6CIB - chain A; structure by X-ray diffraction, 2.05 A resolution.

Chain A:
Protein: YcaO
From: Methanopyrus kandleri (strain AV19 / DSM 6324 / JCM 9639 / NBRC 100938)
UniProt: Q8TZ25 (Q8TZ25_METKA); residue numbers follow UniProt; this construct covers 1-377
Sequence (377 residues; numbered 1 to 377; the number before each row is that of its first residue):
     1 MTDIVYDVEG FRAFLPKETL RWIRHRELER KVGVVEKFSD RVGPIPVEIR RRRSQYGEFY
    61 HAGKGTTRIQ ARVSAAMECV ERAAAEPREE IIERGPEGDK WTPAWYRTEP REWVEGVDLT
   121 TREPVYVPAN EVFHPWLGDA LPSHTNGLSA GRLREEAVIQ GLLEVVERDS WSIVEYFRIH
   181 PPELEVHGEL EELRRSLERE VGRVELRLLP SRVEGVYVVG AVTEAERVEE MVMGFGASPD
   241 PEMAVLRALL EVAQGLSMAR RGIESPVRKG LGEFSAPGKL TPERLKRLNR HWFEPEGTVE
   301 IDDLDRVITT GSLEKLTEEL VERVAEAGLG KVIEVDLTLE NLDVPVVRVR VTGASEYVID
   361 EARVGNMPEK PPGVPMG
Unresolved in the structure: 267-276, 374-377
Modified residues: Mse1, Mse77, Mse231, Mse233, Mse243, Mse258, Mse367 (selenomethionine; parent Met); Mse376 (selenomethionine)
Ion coordination: Mg2+: Glu81, Leu148
Residues lining bound ligands: ADP (adenosine-5'-diphosphate): Arg12, Pro16, Thr19, Lys64, Gln70, Val73, Ser74, Mse77, Glu78, Glu81, Ser149, Ala150, Gly151, Arg152, Glu156, Gln160, Glu164, Glu251
Reported in the primary citation:
  - binding site for ADP: Arg12, Lys64, Gln70, Ser74, Glu81, Ala150, Arg247
  - Mg2+ coordination: Glu81
  - Mg2+ coordination through a water molecule: Glu78
  - mutagenesis - E78A, E81A, E164A, E167A, E251A, Q254A: abolished catalytic activity
  - mutagenesis - K64A, S74A, R247A: decreased catalytic activity

In short:
Chain A binds ADP. Glu81 and Leu148 form the Mg2+ site. The paper reports a binding site for ADP at Arg12,
Lys64 and Gln70 among others; E78A, E81A and E164A, among others, abolish catalytic activity; 9 substitutions
were tested in all.
Chain A is YcaO (Methanopyrus kandleri (strain AV19 / DSM 6324 / JCM 9639 / NBRC 100938)); the structure, The
structure of YcaO from Methanopyrus kandleri bound with AMPPCP and Mg2+, was determined by X-ray diffraction,
deposited together with 6CI7.
